1HRT - chains L and H of the 3 polymer chains in the assembly; structure by X-ray diffraction, 2.80 A resolution.

Chain L:
Protein: Thrombin (small subunit)
Organism: Bos taurus
Notes: EC 3.4.21.5
Reference sequence: P00735 (THRB_BOVIN); the construct lacks a stretch of the UniProt sequence, so the offset changes along the chain: -12 to 0 = UniProt 318-330; 1-14 = UniProt 339-352
Chain sequence (49 residues; each row starts with the number of its first residue; a row labelled like 14A-14M holds insertion residues (14A, then the next letters in order); numbers below 1 keep their minus sign (Thr-12 is residue -12)):
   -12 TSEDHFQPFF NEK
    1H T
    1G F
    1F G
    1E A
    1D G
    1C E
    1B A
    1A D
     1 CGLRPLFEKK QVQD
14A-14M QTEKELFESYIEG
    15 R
Not modelled in the structure: -12 to 0
Curated features (UniProtKB/Swiss-Prot):
  - site: Arg15 (Cleavage)

Chain H:
Protein: Thrombin (large subunit)
Organism: Bos taurus
Notes: EC 3.4.21.5
Reference sequence: P00735 (THRB_BOVIN); the construct lacks a stretch of the UniProt sequence and is renumbered around it, so the offset changes along the chain: 16-36 = UniProt 367-387; 37-60 = UniProt 389-412; 61-77 = UniProt 422-438; 78-97 = UniProt 440-459; 7 more segments
Chain sequence (259 residues; each row starts with the number of its first residue; note: 1 number in that range is skipped by the numbering (no residue carries it; nothing is unmodelled there); a row labelled like 60A-60I holds insertion residues (60A, then the next letters in order)):
    16 IVEGQDAEVG LSPWQVMLFR K
   36A S
    37 PQELLCGASL ISDRWVLTAA HCLL
60A-60I YPPWDKNFT
    61 VDDLLVRIGK HSRTRYE
   77A R
    78 KVEKISMLDK IYIHPRYNWK
   97A E
    98 NLDRDIALLK LKRPIELSDY IHPVCLPDKQ TA
129A-129C AKL
   130 LHAGFKGRVT GWGNRRETWT
149A-149E TSVAE
   150 VQPSVLQVVN LPLVERPVCK ASTRIRITDN MFCAG
  184A Y
   185 KP
186A-186D GEGK
   187 RGDACEGDSG GPFVMKSP
204A-204B YN
   205 NRWYQMGIVS WGE
   219 GCD
  221A R
   222 DGKYGFYTHV FRLKKWIQKV IDRLGS
Curated features (UniProtKB/Swiss-Prot):
  - region: Ala183 to Val200 (High affinity receptor-binding region which is also known as the TP508 peptide)
  - active site (Charge relay system): His57, Asp102, Ser195
  - glycosylation: Asn60G (N-linked (GlcNAc...) asparagine)
Cystine bridges: Cys42-Cys58, Cys168-Cys182, Cys191-Cys220

Interface between chain L and chain H:
Inter-chain disulfides: Cys1(L)-Cys122(H)
Contacting residue pairs (70; chain L residue first):
  Cys1(L) - Pro120(H)
  Cys1(L) - Cys122(H)  disulfide
  Cys1(L) - Arg206(H)  hydrogen bond (backbone-side chain)
  Asp1A(L) - His119(H)  hydrogen bond (backbone-side chain)
  Ala1B(L) - Arg206(H)  hydrogen bond (backbone-side chain)
  Glu1C(L) - Ile47(H)
  Glu1C(L) - Asp49(H)
  Glu1C(L) - Pro120(H)
  Ala1E(L) - Ile47(H)
  Ala1E(L) - Ser48(H)  hydrogen bond (backbone-side chain)
  Ala1E(L) - Trp51(H)
  Gly1F(L) - Ser48(H)
  Gly1F(L) - Ile242(H)
  Phe1G(L) - Ser48(H)  hydrogen bond (backbone-side chain)
  Phe1G(L) - Arg50(H)  hydrogen bond (backbone-side chain)
  Phe1G(L) - Trp51(H)
  Phe1G(L) - Lys107(H)
  Phe1G(L) - Ile242(H)
  Thr1H(L) - Ile242(H)  hydrogen bond (backbone-backbone)
  Thr1H(L) - Asp243(H)  hydrogen bond (backbone-backbone)
  Thr1H(L) - Leu245(H)
  Gly2(L) - Trp29(H)
  Gly2(L) - Pro120(H)  hydrogen bond (backbone-backbone)
  Gly2(L) - Cys122(H)
  Gly2(L) - Arg206(H)
  Gly2(L) - Trp207(H)  hydrogen bond (backbone-backbone)
  Leu3(L) - His119(H)  hydrogen bond (backbone-side chain)
  Leu3(L) - Arg206(H)
  Arg4(L) - Pro28(H)
  Arg4(L) - Trp29(H)
  Arg4(L) - Lys202(H)
  Arg4(L) - Trp207(H)
  Pro5(L) - Ser115(H)
  Pro5(L) - Asp116(H)
  Pro5(L) - His119(H)
  Leu6(L) - Asp116(H)
  Phe7(L) - Glu23(H)
  Phe7(L) - Val24(H)
  Phe7(L) - Gly25(H)
  Phe7(L) - Leu26(H)
  Glu8(L) - Lys202(H)  salt bridge
  Glu8(L) - Asn205(H)
  Glu8(L) - Trp207(H)  hydrogen bond
  Lys9(L) - His119(H)
  Asp14(L) - Glu23(H)
  Asp14(L) - Leu26(H)
  Asp14(L) - Arg137(H)  salt bridge
  Gln14A(L) - Glu23(H)  hydrogen bond (backbone-side chain)
  Thr14B(L) - Gln20(H)
  Thr14B(L) - Arg137(H)
  Thr14B(L) - Asn159(H)  hydrogen bond
  Glu14C(L) - Lys202(H)  salt bridge
  Glu14E(L) - Lys135(H)  salt bridge
  Glu14E(L) - Asn159(H)
  Glu14E(L) - Lys186D(H)  salt bridge
  Leu14F(L) - Lys135(H)
  Leu14F(L) - Asn159(H)
  Leu14F(L) - Trp207(H)  hydrophobic
  Phe14G(L) - Lys202(H)
  Phe14G(L) - Ser203(H)
  Phe14G(L) - Pro204(H)  hydrophobic
  Ser14I(L) - Gly133(H)
  Ser14I(L) - Phe134(H)
  Ser14I(L) - Lys135(H)  hydrogen bond (side chain-backbone)
  Tyr14J(L) - Phe134(H)  hydrophobic
  Tyr14J(L) - Met201(H)  hydrophobic
  Tyr14J(L) - Lys202(H)  hydrogen bond (side chain-backbone)
  Arg15(L) - His131(H)  hydrogen bond (backbone-side chain)
  Arg15(L) - Ala132(H)
  Arg15(L) - Phe134(H)
Interface residues without a listed pair, chain L (27 interface residues in all): Gly14M
Interface residues without a listed pair, chain H (40 interface residues in all): Leu114, Tyr117, Val121, Tyr184A

Summary:
27 residues of chain L and 40 residues of chain H are in contact; the contacts include 1 disulfide bond, 17
hydrogen bonds and 5 salt bridges. Polar pairs include Glu8(L)-Lys202(H), Glu14E(L)-Lys135(H) and
Asp14(L)-Arg137(H). Curated annotation (UniProt) lists 3 active-site residues on chain H.
Here chain L is Thrombin (small subunit) and chain H is Thrombin (large subunit), both from Bos taurus. Entry
1HRT (The structure of a complex of bovine alpha-thrombin and recombinant hirudin at 2.8 angstroms resolution)
was determined by X-ray diffraction.
